PDB entry 6SDG | X-ray diffraction, 2.96 A resolution | chains B and D of the 4 polymer chains in the assembly

== Chain B ==
Molecule: Auxin response factor
From: Marchantia polymorpha
UniProt: A0A0K2QVG1 (A0A0K2QVG1_MARPO); residues 1-358 here correspond to UniProt positions 38-395 (UniProt number = residue number + 37)
Amino-acid sequence (366 residues; row label = number of the first residue in the row):
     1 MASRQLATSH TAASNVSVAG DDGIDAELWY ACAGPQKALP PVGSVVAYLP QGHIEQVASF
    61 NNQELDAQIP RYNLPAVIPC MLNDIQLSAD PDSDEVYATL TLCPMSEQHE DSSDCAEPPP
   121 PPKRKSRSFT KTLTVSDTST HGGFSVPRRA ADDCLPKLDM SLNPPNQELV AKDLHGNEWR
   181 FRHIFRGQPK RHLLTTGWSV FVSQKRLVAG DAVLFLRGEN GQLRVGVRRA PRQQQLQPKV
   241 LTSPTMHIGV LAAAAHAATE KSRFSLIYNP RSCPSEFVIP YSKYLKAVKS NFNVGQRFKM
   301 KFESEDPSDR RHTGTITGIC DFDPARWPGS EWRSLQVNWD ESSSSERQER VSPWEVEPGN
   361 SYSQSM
Unresolved in the structure: 1-23, 64-68, 109-125, 305-306, 362-366
Construct notes: expression tag (359-366)

== Chain D ==
Molecule: 21-7_b
Sequence (22 nucleotides; each row starts with the number of its first residue; numbering starts at 0):
     0 TTGTCGGCGA A
    10 TTCGCCGACA A

== How chain B and chain D interact ==
Pairs across the interface (18; chain B residue first):
  Lys131(B) with DG2(D), salt bridge to the phosphate
  Thr134(B) with DG2(D), sugar contact; DT3(D), hydrogen bond to the phosphate
  Val135(B) with DT3(D), phosphate contact
  Ser136(B) with DG2(D), sugar contact; DT3(D), hydrogen bond to the phosphate
  His141(B) with DG5(D), hydrogen bond to the base; DG6(D), hydrogen bond to the base
  Ser145(B) with DG2(D), hydrogen bond to the phosphate
  Val146(B) with DT1(D), phosphate contact
  Pro147(B) with DT1(D), phosphate contact
  Arg148(B) with DT1(D), hydrogen bond to the phosphate
  Pro189(B) with DT0(D), base contact; DT1(D), base contact
  Lys190(B) with DT1(D), base contact
  Arg191(B) with DT1(D), sugar contact; DG2(D), hydrogen bond to the base; DT3(D), hydrogen bond to the base
Also at the interface, not in a pair above, chain B (13 interface residues in all): Asp137
Also at the interface, not in a pair above, chain D (7 interface residues in all): DC4

== In short ==
Chain B and chain D form an interface of 13 and 7 residues respectively; the contacts include 8 hydrogen bonds
and 1 salt bridge. Polar contacts include His141(B)-DG5(D), His141(B)-DG6(D) and Arg191(B)-DG2(D).
Chain B is Auxin response factor (Marchantia polymorpha) and chain D is 21-7_b; the structure, Crystal
structure of the DNA binding domain of M. polymorpha Auxin Response Factor 2 (MpARF2) in ..., was determined
by X-ray diffraction.
